Entry 6TQK (electron microscopy, 3.35 A resolution); this record covers chains B and C of the 3 polymer chains in the assembly.

Chain B (and C):
Name: Uromodulin
From: Homo sapiens
Notes: chain C of this document is another copy of the same molecule, construct and numbering; everything in this record applies to it too
UniProt: P07911 (UROM_HUMAN); residues 25-587 here = UniProt positions 25-587
Sequence (563 residues; numbered 25 to 587; the number before each row is that of its first residue):
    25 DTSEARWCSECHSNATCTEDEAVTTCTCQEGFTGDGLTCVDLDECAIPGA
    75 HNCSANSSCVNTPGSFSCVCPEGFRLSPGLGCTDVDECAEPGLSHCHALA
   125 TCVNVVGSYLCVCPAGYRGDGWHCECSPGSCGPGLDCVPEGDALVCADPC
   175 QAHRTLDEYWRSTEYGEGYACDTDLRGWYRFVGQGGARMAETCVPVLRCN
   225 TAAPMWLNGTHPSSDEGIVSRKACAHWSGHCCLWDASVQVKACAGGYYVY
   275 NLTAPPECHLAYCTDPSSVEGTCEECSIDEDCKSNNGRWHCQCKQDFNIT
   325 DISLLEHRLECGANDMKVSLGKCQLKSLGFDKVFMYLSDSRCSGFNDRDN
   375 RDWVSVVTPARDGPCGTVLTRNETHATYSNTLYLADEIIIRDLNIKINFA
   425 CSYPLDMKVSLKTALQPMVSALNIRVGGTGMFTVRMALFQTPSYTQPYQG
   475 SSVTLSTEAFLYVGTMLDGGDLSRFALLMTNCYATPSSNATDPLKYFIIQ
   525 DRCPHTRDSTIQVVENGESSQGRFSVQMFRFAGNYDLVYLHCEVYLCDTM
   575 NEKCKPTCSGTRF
Unresolved in the structure: 25-443 (chain C: 25-291, 445-587)
Swiss-Prot annotation at these positions:
  - region: Cys-150 to Ala-171 (Beta hairpin), Asp-430 to Thr-453 (Flexible ZP-N/ZP-C linker), Gly-454 to Thr-465 (Internal hydrophobic patch (IHP)), Arg-586, Phe-587 (Essential for cleavage by HPN)
  - site: Phe-587 (Cleavage)
  - glycosylation (N-linked (GlcNAc...) asparagine): Asn-38, Asn-76, Asn-80, Asn-232 (complex), Asn-275 (high mannose), Asn-322 (complex), Asn-396 (complex), Asn-513 (complex)
  - natural variant: Cys-52 (C52W: In ADTKD1), Asp-59 (D59A: In ADTKD1), Cys-77 (C77Y: In ADTKD1), Val-93 to Gly-97 (sequence variant, change not given here; In ADTKD1), Gly-103 (G103C: In ADTKD1), Val-109 (V109E: In ADTKD1), Cys-112 (C112R: In ADTKD1), Cys-120 (C120G: In ADTKD1), Cys-126 (C126R: In ADTKD1), Asn-128 (N128S: In ADTKD1), Cys-135 (C135S: In ADTKD1), Cys-148 (C148W: In ADTKD1; C148Y: In ADTKD1), 22 further natural variant entries in UniProt
  - mutagenesis: Leu-333 (L333K: Abolishes polymerization and filament formation of the secreted form), Arg-415 (R415A: Abolishes polymerization. No effect on protein trafficking or secretion. Suppresses the dominant-negative loss of polymerization in 555-F-A-556 DEL or 586-A--A-589 ...), Ile-421 (I421K: Abolishes polymerization and filament formation of the secreted form), Asp-430 (D430L: Impairs polymerization and filament formation of the secreted form), Leu-435 (L435S: Impairs polymerization and filament formation of the secreted form), Val-458 (V458R: Leads to retention in the endoplasmic reticulum, probably due to misfolding), Phe-555 to Ala-556 (Abolishes polymerization, in a dominant-negative manner. No effect on protein trafficking or secretion. Suppresses the dominant-negative loss of polymerization; when associated with A-415)
Disulfides: Cys-506/Cys-566, Cys-527/Cys-582, Cys-571/Cys-578
Covalent attachments: N-acetylglucosamine (NAG) linked to Asn-513
Reported in the primary citation:
  - post-translational modification sites: Asn-322, Asn-396, Asn-513
  - binding site for N-acetylglucosamine: Arg-449
  - mutagenesis - R415A, F555DEL/A556DEL: unchanged localization
  - conformationally variable residues: Phe-553 to Phe-555
  - mutagenesis - R415A: unchanged expression

How chain B and chain C interact:
Pairs across the interface - 22 pairs, chain B then chain C:
  Thr-481(B) / Arg-415(C)  hydrogen bond (side chain-backbone)
  Tyr-520(B) / Ile-413(C)
  Arg-531(B) / Glu-411(C)  salt bridge
  Asp-532(B) / Arg-415(C)  salt bridge
  Thr-534(B) / Arg-415(C)
  Gln-551(B) / Arg-415(C)  hydrogen bond (backbone-side chain)
  Met-552(B) / Arg-415(C)  hydrogen bond (backbone-side chain)
  Phe-553(B) / Ile-413(C)  hydrophobic
  Phe-553(B) / Ile-414(C)
  Phe-553(B) / Arg-415(C)
  Arg-554(B) / Ile-412(C)
  Arg-554(B) / Ile-413(C)
  Arg-554(B) / Ile-414(C)  hydrogen bond (backbone-backbone)
  Phe-555(B) / Ile-412(C)
  Ala-556(B) / Ala-409(C)  hydrophobic
  Ala-556(B) / Glu-411(C)
  Ala-556(B) / Ile-412(C)  hydrogen bond (backbone-backbone)
  Ala-556(B) / Ile-414(C)  hydrophobic
  Gly-557(B) / Tyr-407(C)
  Asn-558(B) / Ser-362(C)  hydrogen bond
  Asn-558(B) / Tyr-407(C)
  Tyr-559(B) / Ser-364(C)
Also at the interface, not in a pair above, chain B (15 interface residues in all): Leu-518
Also at the interface, not in a pair above, chain C (10 interface residues in all): Leu-361
From the paper, about this interface:
  - residue pairs: Tyr-520(B)/Arg-415(C), Asp-532(B)/Arg-415(C), Thr-534(B)/Arg-415(C), Gln-551(B)/Arg-415(C)
  - interface residues, chain B: Phe-553(B)
  - interface residues, chain C: Ile-412(C)

In short:
15 residues of chain B face 10 of chain C across their interface; the contacts include 6 hydrogen bonds and 2
salt bridges. Polar contacts include Arg-531(B)/Glu-411(C), Asp-532(B)/Arg-415(C) and Thr-481(B)/Arg-415(C).
The paper describes contacts between Tyr-520(B) and Arg-415(C), Asp-532(B) and Arg-415(C) and Thr-534(B) and
Arg-415(C) among others. From the paper: a binding site for N-acetylglucosamine at Arg-449(B); R415A and
F555DEL/A556DEL of chain B leave localization unchanged.
Both chains are Uromodulin (Homo sapiens). Entry 6TQK (Cryo-EM of native human uromodulin (UMOD)/Tamm-Horsfall
protein (THP) filament) was determined by electron microscopy (same publication as 6TQL).
